Entry 5OY7 (X-ray diffraction, 5.77 A resolution (low resolution: residue-level contacts below are approximate; hydrogen-bond / salt-bridge calls are withheld)); this record covers chains Q and h of the 34 polymer chains in the assembly.

== Chain Q ==
Molecule: Histone H3
From: Xenopus laevis
UniProt: Q92133 (Q92133_XENLA); residues 1-135 here correspond to UniProt positions 2-136 (UniProt number = residue number + 1)
Amino-acid sequence (135 residues; row label = number of the first residue in the row):
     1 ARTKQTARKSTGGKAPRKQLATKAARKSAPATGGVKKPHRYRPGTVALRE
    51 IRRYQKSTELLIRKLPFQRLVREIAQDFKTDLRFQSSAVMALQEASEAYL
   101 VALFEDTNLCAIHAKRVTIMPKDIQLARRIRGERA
Disordered / not traced: 1-37, 135
Differences from the reference sequence: conflict Ala102 (Gly103 in Q92133), Ala111 (Gly112 in Q92133)

== Chain h ==
Molecule: 628-nt DNA strand
From: synthetic construct
Sequence (628 nucleotides; each row starts with the number of its first residue; numbers below 1 keep their minus sign (DA-625 is residue -625)):
  -625 ATCGCACAGGATGTATATATCTGACACGTGCCTGGAGACTAGGGAGTAAT
  -575 CCCCTTGGCGGTTAAAACGCGGGGGACAGCGCGTACGTGCGTTTAAGCGG
  -525 TGCTAGAGCTGTCTACGACCAATTGAGCGGCCTCGGCA
 -488A C
  -487 CGGGATTCTCCAGGGAGTACTGCACAGGATGTATATATCTGACACGTGCC
  -437 TGGAGACTAGGGAGTAATCCCCTTGGCGGTTAAAACGCGGGGGACAGCGC
  -387 GTACGTGCGTTTAAGCGGTGCTAGAGCTGTCTACGACCAATTGAGCGGCC
  -337 TCGGC
 -333A A
  -332 CCGGGATTCTCCAGGGAGTACTGCACAGGATGTATATATCTGACACGTGC
  -282 CTGGAGACTAGGGAGTAATCCCCTTGGCGGTTAAAACGCGGGGGACAGCG
  -232 CGTACGTGCGTTTAAGCGGTGCTAGAGCTGTCTACGACCAATTGAGCGGC
  -182 CTCGGCA
 -176A C
  -175 CGGGATTCTCCAGGGAGTACTGCACAGGATGTATATATCTGACACGTGCC
  -125 TGGAGACTAGGGAGTAATCCCCTTGGCGGTTAAAACGCGGGGGACAGCGC
   -75 GTACGTGCGTTTAAGCGGTGCTAGAGCTGTCTACGACCAATTGAGCGGCC
   -25 TCGGCACCGGGATTCTCCAGGGGAT
Disordered / not traced: -625 to -623, -488A, -333A, -176A, -3 to -1

== Chain Q / chain h interface ==
Pairs across the interface (27):
  His39(Q) - DG-304(h)
  His39(Q) - DA-303(h)
  His39(Q) - DT-302(h)
  Arg40(Q) - DT-226(h)
  Arg40(Q) - DG-225(h)
  Tyr41(Q) - DT-302(h)
  Tyr41(Q) - DG-301(h)
  Tyr41(Q) - DT-226(h)
  Tyr41(Q) - DG-225(h)
  Arg42(Q) - DT-226(h)
  Pro43(Q) - DG-227(h)
  Gly44(Q) - DG-227(h)
  Gly44(Q) - DT-226(h)
  Thr45(Q) - DT-226(h)
  Val46(Q) - DT-226(h)
  Ala47(Q) - DT-226(h)
  Arg49(Q) - DG-301(h)
  Arg49(Q) - DT-300(h)
  Lys56(Q) - DA-299(h)
  Arg63(Q) - DA-218(h)
  Arg63(Q) - DG-217(h)
  Lys64(Q) - DG-217(h)
  Leu65(Q) - DA-218(h)
  Leu65(Q) - DG-217(h)
  Pro66(Q) - DA-218(h)
  Arg69(Q) - DA-218(h)
  Arg83(Q) - DG-208(h)
Interface residues without a listed pair, chain Q (19 interface residues in all): Asp81, Gln85
Interface residues without a listed pair, chain h (15 interface residues in all): DA-219, DA-209, DG-206

== Summary ==
19 residues of chain Q and 15 residues of chain h are in contact.
Chain Q is Histone H3 (Xenopus laevis) and chain h is a 628-nt DNA strand (synthetic construct); the
structure, Structure of the 4_601_157 tetranucleosome (P1 form), was determined by X-ray diffraction (same
publication as 5OXV).
